Entry 4YFA (X-ray diffraction, 2.20 A resolution); this record covers chains A and B of the 6 polymer chains in the assembly.

== Chain A ==
Name: Protein related to penicillin acylase
From: Acidovorax sp. MR-S7
Notes: fragment: alpha-chain
UniProtKB: A0A0A1VBK6 (A0A0A1VBK6_9BURK); residues 5-182 here correspond to UniProt positions 29-206 (UniProt number = residue number + 24)
Sequence (178 residues; each row starts with the number of its first residue):
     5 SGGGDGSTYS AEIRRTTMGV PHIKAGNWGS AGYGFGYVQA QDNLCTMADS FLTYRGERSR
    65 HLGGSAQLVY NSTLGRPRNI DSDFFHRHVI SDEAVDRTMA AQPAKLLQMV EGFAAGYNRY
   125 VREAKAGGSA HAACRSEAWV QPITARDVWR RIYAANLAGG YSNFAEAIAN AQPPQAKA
Unresolved in the structure: 5-11, 179-182
Disulfide bonds: Cys49-Cys138

== Chain B ==
Name: Protein related to penicillin acylase
From: Acidovorax sp. MR-S7
Notes: fragment: spacer peptide
UniProtKB: A0A0A1VBK6 (A0A0A1VBK6_9BURK); residues 1-27 here correspond to UniProt positions 207-233 (UniProt number = residue number + 206)
Sequence (27 residues; each row starts with the number of its first residue):
     1 GAQEPAAFEP GRTRAPSLQV GGELGVG
Unresolved in the structure: 1-7, 24-27

== Interface between chain A and chain B ==
Pairs across the interface - 5 pairs, chain A then chain B:
  Thr77(A) with Val20(B)
  Ala162(A) with Val20(B)
  Gly163(A) with Val20(B)
  Asn167(A) with Ser17(B)
  Phe168(A) with Leu18(B), hydrophobic
Also at the interface, not in a pair above, chain B (4 interface residues in all): Pro16

== Overview ==
The interface between chain A and chain B involves 5 residues on one side and 4 on the other.
Chain A is Protein related to penicillin acylase and chain B is Protein related to penicillin acylase, both
from Acidovorax sp. MR-S7; the structure, Structure of N-acylhomoserine lactone acylase MacQ in complex with
decanoic acid, was determined by X-ray diffraction, deposited together with 5C9I, 4YF9 and 4YFB.
